Entry 3EJB (X-ray diffraction, 2.00 A resolution); this record covers chains A and B.

[Chain A]
Name: Acyl carrier protein
Organism: Escherichia coli
Reference sequence: P0A6A8 (ACP_ECOLI); residues 20-97 here correspond to UniProt positions 1-78 (UniProt number = residue number - 19)
Amino-acid sequence (97 residues; each row starts with the number of its first residue):
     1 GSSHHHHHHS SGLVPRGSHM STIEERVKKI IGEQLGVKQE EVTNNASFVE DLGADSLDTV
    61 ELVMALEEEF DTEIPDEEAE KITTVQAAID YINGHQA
Disordered / not traced: 1-17, 96-97
Glycans and other covalent adducts: compound ZMP linked to Ser56
Construct notes: expression tag (1-19)
UniProt features mapped onto this chain:
  - modified residue: Ser56 (O-(pantetheine 4'-phosphoryl)serine)

[Chain B]
Name: Biotin biosynthesis cytochrome P450-like enzyme
Organism: Bacillus subtilis
Notes: EC 1.14.-.-
Reference sequence: P53554 (BIOI_BACSU); residues 1-394 here correspond to UniProt positions 2-395 (UniProt number = residue number + 1)
Amino-acid sequence (404 residues; row label = number of the first residue in the row):
     1 TIASSTASSE FLKNPYSFYD TLRAVHPIYK GSFLKYPGWY VTGYEETAAI LKDARFKVRT
    61 PLPESSTKYQ DLSHVQNQMM LFQNQPDHRR LRTLASGAFT PRTTESYQPY IIETVHHLLD
   121 QVQGKKKMEV ISDFAFPLAS FVIANIIGVP EEDREQLKEW AASLIQTIDF TRSRKALTEG
   181 NIMAVQAMAY FKELIQKRKR HPQQDMISML LKGREKDKLT EEEAASTCIL LAIAGHETTV
   241 NLISNSVLCL LQHPEQLLKL RENPDLIGTA VEECLRYESP TQMTARVASE DIDICGVTIR
   301 QGEQVYLLLG AANRDPSIFT NPDVFDITRS PNPHLSFGHG HHVCLGSSLA RLEAQIAINT
   361 LLQRMPSLNL ADFEWRYRPL FGFRALEELP VTFEASWSHP QFEK
Disordered / not traced: 1-8, 214-217, 372-373, 395-404
Construct notes: expression tag (395-404)
Metal / ion sites: heme Fe near Cys344 (its only coordinating residue here)
Small-molecule neighbours:
  - heme (HEM): Met80, Leu81, His88, Arg92, Phe99, Ile143, Leu230, Leu231, Ala234, Gly235, Thr238, Thr239, Leu242, Leu275, Pro280, Thr281, Thr284, Arg286, Leu309, Ser336, Phe337, Gly338, His341, His342, Val343, Cys344, Leu345, Gly346, Leu349, Ala350, Glu353
  - ZMP (S-[2-({N-[(2S)-2-hydroxy-3,3-dimethyl-4-(phosphonooxy)butanoyl]-beta-alanyl}amino)ethyl] tetradecanethioate): Tyr36, Arg59, Thr60, Pro61, Leu62, Pro63, Glu64, Met79, Leu81, Phe82, Leu164, Ile165, Ile168, Phe170, Arg172, Leu230, Ile233, Ala234, Thr238, Thr281, Met283, Thr284, Ala285, Gln304, Tyr306, Phe383
UniProt features mapped onto this chain:
  - binding site (substrate): Arg59, Ile168 to Arg172, Tyr306
  - binding site (heme): His88 to Arg92, Thr284 to Arg286, His342 to Cys344
What the authors report for this chain:
  - catalytic residues: Glu237, Thr238
  - heme coordination: Cys344
  - binding site for ZMP: Pro37, Arg59, Thr60, Glu64, Leu81, Phe82, Ile165, Ile168, Arg172, Ile233, Gln304, Tyr306, Phe383
  - contacts within the chain: Arg59-Gln304 (hydrogen bond), Pro61-Arg172 (hydrogen bond)

[Chain A / chain B interface]
Contacting residue pairs - 23 pairs, chain A then chain B:
  Gln34(A) - Lys68(B)
  Asp55(A) - Pro63(B)
  Ser56(A) - Pro63(B)
  Leu57(A) - Leu62(B)  hydrophobic
  Leu57(A) - Pro63(B)  hydrophobic
  Leu57(A) - Tyr69(B)  hydrophobic
  Val60(A) - Tyr36(B)  hydrophobic
  Glu61(A) - Lys68(B)
  Glu61(A) - Tyr69(B)  hydrogen bond
  Glu61(A) - Arg174(B)
  Glu61(A) - Leu177(B)
  Val63(A) - Lys35(B)
  Met64(A) - Arg172(B)
  Met64(A) - Ser173(B)
  Ala65(A) - Arg174(B)
  Glu68(A) - Arg174(B)  salt bridge
  Ile74(A) - Lys35(B)  hydrogen bond (backbone-side chain)
  Pro75(A) - Lys35(B)
  Asp76(A) - Ser32(B)  hydrogen bond
  Asp76(A) - Phe33(B)
  Asp76(A) - Leu34(B)
  Asp76(A) - Lys35(B)  salt bridge
  Ala79(A) - Lys35(B)
Also at the interface, not in a pair above, chain A (16 interface residues in all): Glu67, Glu80
Also at the interface, not in a pair above, chain B (14 interface residues in all): Ser66
The authors on this interface:
  - interface residues, chain B: Phe33(B), Leu34(B), Lys35(B), Lys68(B), Arg174(B)

[In short]
16 residues of chain A and 14 residues of chain B are in contact; the contacts include 3 hydrogen bonds and 2
salt bridges. Polar contacts include Glu68(A)-Arg174(B), Asp76(A)-Lys35(B) and Glu61(A)-Tyr69(B). From the
paper: catalytic residues Glu237(B) and Thr238(B); a binding site for ZMP at Pro37(B), Arg59(B) and Thr60(B)
among others.
Here chain A is Acyl carrier protein (Escherichia coli) and chain B is Biotin biosynthesis cytochrome
P450-like enzyme (Bacillus subtilis). Entry 3EJB (Crystal Structure of P450BioI in complex with tetradecanoic
acid ligated Acyl Carrier Protein) was determined by X-ray diffraction, deposited together with 3EJD and 3EJE.
